PDB entry 2XND | X-ray diffraction, 3.50 A resolution | chains A and E of the 17 polymer chains in the assembly

[Chain A]
Molecule: ATP synthase subunit alpha, mitochondrial
Organism: Bos taurus
Notes: EC 3.6.3.14
UniProt: P19483 (ATPA_BOVIN); residues 19-510 here correspond to UniProt positions 62-553 (UniProt number = residue number + 43)
Sequence (492 residues; numbered 19 to 510; the number before each row is that of its first residue):
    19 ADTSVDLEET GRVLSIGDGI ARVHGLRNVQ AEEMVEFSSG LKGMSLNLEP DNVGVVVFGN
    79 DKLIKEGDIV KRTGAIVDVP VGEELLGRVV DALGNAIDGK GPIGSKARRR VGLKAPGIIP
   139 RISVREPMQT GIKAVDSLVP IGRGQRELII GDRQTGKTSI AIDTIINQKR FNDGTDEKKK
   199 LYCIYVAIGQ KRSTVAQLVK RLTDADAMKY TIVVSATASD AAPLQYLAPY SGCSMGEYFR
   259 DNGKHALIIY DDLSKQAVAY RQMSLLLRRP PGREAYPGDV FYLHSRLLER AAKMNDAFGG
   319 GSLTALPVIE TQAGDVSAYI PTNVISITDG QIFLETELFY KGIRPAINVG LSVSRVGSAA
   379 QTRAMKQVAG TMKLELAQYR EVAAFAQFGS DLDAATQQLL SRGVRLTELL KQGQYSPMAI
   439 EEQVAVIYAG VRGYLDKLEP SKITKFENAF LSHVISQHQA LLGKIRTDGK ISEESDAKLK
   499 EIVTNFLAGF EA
Differences from the reference sequence: cloning artifact (481)
Curated features (UniProtKB/Swiss-Prot):
  - binding site (ATP): Gln-172, Gly-174, Lys-175, Thr-176, Ser-177, Gln-430, Gln-432
  - binding site (Mg(2+)): Thr-176, Asp-269
  - site: Ser-370 (Required for activity)
  - modified residue: Ser-22 (Phosphoserine), Ser-33 (Phosphoserine), Ser-63 (Phosphoserine), Lys-80 (N6-acetyllysine), Lys-83 (N6-acetyllysine), Lys-89 (N6-acetyllysine), Thr-91 (Phosphothreonine), Lys-118 (N6-acetyllysine), Ser-123 (Phosphoserine), Lys-124 (N6-acetyllysine), Ser-141 (Phosphoserine), Arg-161 (Omega-N-methylarginine), Lys-187 (N6-acetyllysine), Lys-196 (N6-acetyllysine), Lys-197 (N6-acetyllysine), Lys-218 (N6-acetyllysine), Lys-262 (N6-acetyllysine), Lys-384 (N6-acetyllysine), Lys-391 (N6-acetyllysine), Lys-455 (N6-acetyllysine) and 4 more in UniProt
  - glycosylation: Ser-33 (O-linked (GlcNAc) serine)

[Chain E]
Molecule: ATP synthase subunit beta, mitochondrial
Organism: Bos taurus
Notes: EC 3.6.3.14
UniProt: P00829 (ATPB_BOVIN); residues 9-475 here correspond to UniProt positions 59-525 (UniProt number = residue number + 50)
Sequence (467 residues; each row starts with the number of its first residue):
     9 TTGRIVAVIG AVVDVQFDEG LPPILNALEV QGRETRLVLE VAQHLGESTV RTIAMDGTEG
    69 LVRGQKVLDS GAPIRIPVGP ETLGRIMNVI GEPIDERGPI KTKQFAAIHA EAPEFVEMSV
   129 EQEILVTGIK VVDLLAPYAK GGKIGLFGGA GVGKTVLIME LINNVAKAHG GYSVFAGVGE
   189 RTREGNDLYH EMIESGVINL KDATSKVALV YGQMNEPPGA RARVALTGLT VAEYFRDQEG
   249 QDVLLFIDNI FRFTQAGSEV SALLGRIPSA VGYQPTLATD MGTMQERITT TKKGSITSVQ
   309 AIYVPADDLT DPAPATTFAH LDATTVLSRA IAELGIYPAV DPLDSTSRIM DPNIVGSEHY
   369 DVARGVQKIL QDYKSLQDII AILGMDELSE EDKLTVSRAR KIQRFLSQPF QVAEVFTGHL
   429 GKLVPLKETI KGFQQILAGE YDHLPEQAFY MVGPIEEAVA KADKLAE
Disordered / not traced: 475
Curated features (UniProtKB/Swiss-Prot):
  - binding site (ADP): Gly-159, Val-160, Gly-161, Lys-162, Thr-163, Val-164
  - binding site (ATP): Gly-159, Gly-161, Lys-162, Thr-163, Val-164, Arg-189
  - binding site (phosphate): Gly-159, Val-160, Gly-161, Lys-162, Thr-163
  - binding site (Mg(2+)): Thr-163, Glu-188
  - modified residue: Lys-74 (N6-acetyllysine), Lys-111 (N6-acetyllysine), Lys-148 (N6-acetyllysine), Lys-209 (N6-acetyllysine), Lys-214 (N6-acetyllysine), Thr-262 (Phosphothreonine), Ser-365 (Phosphoserine), Lys-376 (N6-acetyllysine), Ser-383 (Phosphoserine), Lys-430 (N6-acetyllysine), Lys-435 (N6-acetyllysine), Lys-472 (N6-acetyllysine)
  - glycosylation: Ser-56 (O-linked (GlcNAc) serine)

[Interface between chain A and chain E]
Residue-residue contacts (79):
  Gly-43(A) / Arg-71(E)  hydrogen bond (backbone-side chain)
  Leu-44(A) / Arg-71(E)  hydrogen bond (backbone-side chain)
  Arg-45(A) / Arg-71(E)
  Asn-46(A) / Val-70(E)
  Val-47(A) / Leu-69(E)
  Val-47(A) / Val-70(E)
  Val-47(A) / Arg-71(E)
  Gln-48(A) / Gly-68(E)
  Gln-48(A) / Leu-69(E)
  Gln-48(A) / Val-70(E)
  Ala-49(A) / Val-16(E)  hydrophobic
  Ala-49(A) / Thr-66(E)
  Ala-49(A) / Glu-67(E)
  Ala-49(A) / Gly-68(E)  hydrogen bond (backbone-backbone)
  Ala-49(A) / Leu-69(E)  hydrogen bond (backbone-backbone)
  Glu-50(A) / Thr-66(E)
  Glu-50(A) / Glu-67(E)
  Asn-65(A) / Val-16(E)
  Asn-65(A) / Ile-17(E)
  Leu-66(A) / Ala-15(E)
  Leu-66(A) / Val-16(E)  hydrogen bond (backbone-backbone)
  Leu-66(A) / Leu-69(E)
  Glu-67(A) / Val-14(E)
  Glu-67(A) / Arg-71(E)  hydrogen bond (backbone-side chain)
  Pro-68(A) / Val-14(E)
  Pro-68(A) / Arg-71(E)
  Asn-70(A) / Arg-71(E)
  Val-71(A) / Arg-71(E)
  Lys-132(A) / Asp-64(E)  salt bridge
  Ala-133(A) / Asn-223(E)
  Pro-134(A) / Thr-190(E)
  Gly-135(A) / Thr-190(E)
  Ile-136(A) / Thr-190(E)
  Ile-136(A) / Gly-193(E)
  Ile-136(A) / Asn-194(E)
  Ile-136(A) / Tyr-219(E)  hydrophobic
  Ile-136(A) / Gln-221(E)
  Ile-137(A) / Asp-103(E)
  Ile-137(A) / Glu-104(E)
  Ile-137(A) / Asn-194(E)
  Arg-139(A) / Thr-190(E)
  Arg-139(A) / Asn-194(E)  hydrogen bond (backbone-side chain)
  Ile-140(A) / Asn-194(E)
  Ser-141(A) / Asn-194(E)
  Ser-141(A) / Asp-195(E)  hydrogen bond
  Val-142(A) / Arg-191(E)
  Arg-164(A) / Arg-189(E)
  Arg-287(A) / Ile-17(E)
  Arg-287(A) / Gly-18(E)
  Pro-288(A) / Ala-270(E)
  Pro-288(A) / Leu-271(E)
  Pro-288(A) / Gly-273(E)
  Gly-296(A) / Glu-267(E)
  Gly-296(A) / Leu-271(E)
  Phe-299(A) / Arg-229(E)
  Phe-299(A) / Glu-267(E)
  Tyr-300(A) / Gly-65(E)
  Tyr-300(A) / Glu-224(E)
  Tyr-300(A) / Pro-225(E)
  Tyr-300(A) / Arg-229(E)
  Ser-303(A) / Met-222(E)  hydrogen bond (side chain-backbone)
  Ser-303(A) / Asn-223(E)
  Arg-304(A) / Asn-223(E)
  Glu-307(A) / Arg-189(E)
  Glu-307(A) / Thr-190(E)  hydrogen bond (side chain-backbone)
  Glu-307(A) / Met-222(E)
  Glu-307(A) / Asn-223(E)
  Ser-335(A) / Ala-314(E)
  Ser-344(A) / Arg-189(E)  hydrogen bond (backbone-side chain)
  Ser-344(A) / Met-222(E)
  Ile-345(A) / Arg-189(E)
  Ile-345(A) / Met-222(E)  hydrophobic
  Thr-346(A) / Arg-189(E)  hydrogen bond (backbone-side chain)
  Asp-347(A) / Arg-191(E)  salt bridge
  Arg-373(A) / Arg-189(E)
  Arg-373(A) / Arg-191(E)
  Arg-373(A) / Glu-192(E)  salt bridge
  Val-374(A) / Arg-191(E)
  Lys-391(A) / Arg-337(E)
Interface residues without a listed pair, chain A (47 interface residues in all): Leu-64, Pro-289, Asp-297, Tyr-337, Thr-340, Val-371
Interface residues without a listed pair, chain E (44 interface residues in all): Ile-94, Ile-102, Ala-158, Glu-188, Tyr-197, Pro-226, Gln-263, Pro-276, Tyr-311

[Overview]
47 residues of chain A and 44 residues of chain E are in contact, with 12 hydrogen bonds and 3 salt bridges.
Among the polar pairs are Lys-132(A)/Asp-64(E), Asp-347(A)/Arg-191(E) and Arg-373(A)/Glu-192(E).
Chain A is ATP synthase subunit alpha, mitochondrial and chain E is ATP synthase subunit beta, mitochondrial,
both from Bos taurus; the structure, Crystal structure of bovine F1-c8 sub-complex of ATP Synthase, was
determined by X-ray diffraction.
